7WTQ - chains C2 and CC of the 18 polymer chains in the assembly; structure by electron microscopy, 3.70 A resolution.

[Chain C2]
Molecule: 18S rRNA
Organism: Saccharomyces cerevisiae
Sequence (1800 nucleotides; each row starts with the number of its first residue):
     1 UAUCUGGUUG AUCCUGCCAG UAGUCAUAUG CUUGUCUCAA AGAUUAAGCC AUGCAUGUCU
    61 AAGUAUAAGC AAUUUAUACA GUGAAACUGC GAAUGGCUCA UUAAAUCAGU UAUCGUUUAU
   121 UUGAUAGUUC CUUUACUACA UGGUAUAACU GUGGUAAUUC UAGAGCUAAU ACAUGCUUAA
   181 AAUCUCGACC CUUUGGAAGA GAUGUAUUUA UUAGAUAAAA AAUCAAUGUC UUCGGACUCU
   241 UUGAUGAUUC AUAAUAACUU UUCGAAUCGC AUGGCCUUGU GCUGGCGAUG GUUCAUUCAA
   301 AUUUCUGCCC UAUCAACUUU CGAUGGUAGG AUAGUGGCCU ACCAUGGUUU CAACGGGUAA
   361 CGGGGAAUAA GGGUUCGAUU CCGGAGAGGG AGCCUGAGAA ACGGCUACCA CAUCCAAGGA
   421 AGGCAGCAGG CGCGCAAAUU ACCCAAUCCU AAUUCAGGGA GGUAGUGACA AUAAAUAACG
   481 AUACAGGGCC CAUUCGGGUC UUGUAAUUGG AAUGAGUACA AUGUAAAUAC CUUAACGAGG
   541 AACAAUUGGA GGGCAAGUCU GGUGCCAGCA GCCGCGGUAA UUCCAGCUCC AAUAGCGUAU
   601 AUUAAAGUUG UUGCAGUUAA AAAGCUCGUA GUUGAACUUU GGGCCCGGUU GGCCGGUCCG
   661 AUUUUUUCGU GUACUGGAUU UCCAACGGGG CCUUUCCUUC UGGCUAACCU UGAGUCCUUG
   721 UGGCUCUUGG CGAACCAGGA CUUUUACUUU GAAAAAAUUA GAGUGUUCAA AGCAGGCGUA
   781 UUGCUCGAAU AUAUUAGCAU GGAAUAAUAG AAUAGGACGU UUGGUUCUAU UUUGUUGGUU
   841 UCUAGGACCA UCGUAAUGAU UAAUAGGGAC GGUCGGGGGC AUCAGUAUUC AAUUGUCAGA
   901 GGUGAAAUUC UUGGAUUUAU UGAAGACUAA CUACUGCGAA AGCAUUUGCC AAGGACGUUU
   961 UCAUUAAUCA AGAACGAAAG UUAGGGGAUC GAAGAUGAUC AGAUACCGUC GUAGUCUUAA
  1021 CCAUAAACUA UGCCGACUAG GGAUCGGGUG GUGUUUUUUU AAUGACCCAC UCGGCACCUU
  1081 ACGAGAAAUC AAAGUCUUUG GGUUCUGGGG GGAGUAUGGU CGCAAGGCUG AAACUUAAAG
  1141 GAAUUGACGG AAGGGCACCA CCAGGAGUGG AGCCUGCGGC UUAAUUUGAC UCAACACGGG
  1201 GAAACUCACC AGGUCCAGAC ACAAUAAGGA UUGACAGAUU GAGAGCUCUU UCUUGAUUUU
  1261 GUGGGUGGUG GUGCAUGGCC GUUCUUAGUU GGUGGAGUGA UUUGUCUGCU UAAUUGCGAU
  1321 AACGAACGAG ACCUUAACCU ACUAAAUAGU GGUGCUAGCA UUUGCUGGUU AUCCACUUCU
  1381 UAGAGGGACU AUCGGUUUCA AGCCGAUGGA AGUUUGAGGC AAUAACAGGU CUGUGAUGCC
  1441 CUUAGACGUU CUGGGCCGCA CGCGCGCUAC ACUGACGGAG CCAGCGAGUC UAACCUUGGC
  1501 CGAGAGGUCU UGGUAAUCUU GUGAAACUCC GUCGUGCUGG GGAUAGAGCA UUGUAAUUAU
  1561 UGCUCUUCAA CGAGGAAUUC CUAGUAAGCG CAAGUCAUCA GCUUGCGUUG AUUACGUCCC
  1621 UGCCCUUUGU ACACACCGCC CGUCGCUAGU ACCGAUUGAA UGGCUUAGUG AGGCCUCAGG
  1681 AUCUGCUUAG AGAAGGGGGC AACUCCAUCU CAGAGCGGAG AAUUUGGACA AACUUGGUCA
  1741 UUUAGAGGAA CUAAAAGUCG UAACAAGGUU UCCGUAGGUG AACCUGCGGA AGGAUCAUUA
Unresolved in the structure: 73-75, 133-135, 489-498, 651-683, 707-732, 1140, 1157-1621, 1631-1634

[Chain CC]
Protein: Ribosome biogenesis protein TSR1
Organism: Saccharomyces cerevisiae
Reference sequence: Q07381 (TSR1_YEAST); residues 1-788 here = UniProt positions 1-788
Sequence (788 residues; row label = number of the first residue in the row):
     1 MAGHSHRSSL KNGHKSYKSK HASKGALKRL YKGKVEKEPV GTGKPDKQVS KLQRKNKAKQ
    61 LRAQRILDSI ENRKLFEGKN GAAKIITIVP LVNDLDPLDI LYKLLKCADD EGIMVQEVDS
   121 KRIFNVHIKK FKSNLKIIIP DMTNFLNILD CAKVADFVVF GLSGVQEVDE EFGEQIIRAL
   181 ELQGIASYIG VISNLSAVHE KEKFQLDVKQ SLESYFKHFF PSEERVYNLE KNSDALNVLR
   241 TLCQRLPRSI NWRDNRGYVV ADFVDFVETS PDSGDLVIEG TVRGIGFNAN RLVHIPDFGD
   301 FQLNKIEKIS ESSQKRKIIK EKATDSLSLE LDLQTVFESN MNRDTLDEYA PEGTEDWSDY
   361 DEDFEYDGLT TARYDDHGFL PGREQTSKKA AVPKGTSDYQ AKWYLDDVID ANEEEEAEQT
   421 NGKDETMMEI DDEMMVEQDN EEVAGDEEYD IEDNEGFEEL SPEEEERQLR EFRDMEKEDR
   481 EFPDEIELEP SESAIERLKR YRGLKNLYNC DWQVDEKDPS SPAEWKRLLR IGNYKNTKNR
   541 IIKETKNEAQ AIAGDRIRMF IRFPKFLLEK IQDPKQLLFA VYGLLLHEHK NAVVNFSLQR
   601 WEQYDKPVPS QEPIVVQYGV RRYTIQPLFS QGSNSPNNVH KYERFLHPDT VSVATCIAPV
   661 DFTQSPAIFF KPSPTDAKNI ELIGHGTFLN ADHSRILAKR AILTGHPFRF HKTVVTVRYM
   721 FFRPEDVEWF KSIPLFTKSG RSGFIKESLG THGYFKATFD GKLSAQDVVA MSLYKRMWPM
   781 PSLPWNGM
Unresolved in the structure: 1-12, 34-42, 311-334, 380-460, 788

[Chain C2 / chain CC interface]
Contacting residue pairs (82; chain C2 residue first):
  A46(C2) - Arg62(CC)  hydrogen bond to the base
  A46(C2) - Ile66(CC)  base contact
  A51(C2) - Arg240(CC)  hydrogen bond to the base
  A51(C2) - Gln244(CC)  hydrogen bond to the base
  U52(C2) - Lys130(CC)  sugar contact
  U101(C2) - Lys51(CC)  salt bridge to the phosphate
  G357(C2) - Gln48(CC)  sugar contact
  G357(C2) - Ser50(CC)  phosphate contact
  U358(C2) - Lys51(CC)  phosphate contact
  U358(C2) - Arg54(CC)  salt bridge to the phosphate
  A359(C2) - Lys51(CC)  salt bridge to the phosphate
  A359(C2) - Arg54(CC)  salt bridge to the phosphate
  C415(C2) - Lys132(CC)  salt bridge to the phosphate
  G429(C2) - Arg240(CC)  hydrogen bond to the sugar
  G430(C2) - Arg240(CC)  sugar contact
  G432(C2) - Ile66(CC)  sugar contact
  U440(C2) - Phe131(CC)  base contact
  U440(C2) - Arg225(CC)  salt bridge to the phosphate
  U440(C2) - Asp234(CC)  phosphate contact
  U440(C2) - Asn237(CC)  phosphate contact
  U440(C2) - Arg240(CC)  hydrogen bond to the base
  A441(C2) - Lys231(CC)  hydrogen bond to the sugar
  A441(C2) - Ser233(CC)  sugar contact
  A518(C2) - Phe204(CC)  phosphate contact
  U528(C2) - Lys203(CC)  salt bridge to the phosphate
  U618(C2) - Lys15(CC)  hydrogen bond to the sugar
  A619(C2) - Lys18(CC)  phosphate contact
  A620(C2) - Lys18(CC)  phosphate contact
  A620(C2) - Lys20(CC)  hydrogen bond to the sugar
  A621(C2) - Lys20(CC)  phosphate contact
  U1024(C2) - Lys24(CC)  phosphate contact
  A1025(C2) - Lys24(CC)  salt bridge to the phosphate
  A1026(C2) - Tyr17(CC)  base contact
  G1107(C2) - Lys20(CC)  phosphate contact
  G1111(C2) - Lys20(CC)  phosphate contact
  A1113(C2) - His21(CC)  phosphate contact
  G1114(C2) - His21(CC)  stacking on the base
  G1114(C2) - Ala22(CC)  hydrogen bond to the phosphate
  U1117(C2) - Gly43(CC)  hydrogen bond to the phosphate
  U1117(C2) - Lys44(CC)  sugar contact
  U1117(C2) - Pro45(CC)  phosphate contact
  U1117(C2) - Asp46(CC)  hydrogen bond to the sugar
  G1118(C2) - Pro45(CC)  phosphate contact
  G1141(C2) - Lys15(CC)  phosphate contact
  G1141(C2) - Lys18(CC)  hydrogen bond to the phosphate
  A1142(C2) - Lys15(CC)  salt bridge to the phosphate
  G1654(C2) - Lys44(CC)  phosphate contact
  A1660(C2) - Gln60(CC)  base contact
  U1661(C2) - Asn56(CC)  hydrogen bond to the sugar
  U1661(C2) - Lys59(CC)  hydrogen bond to the sugar
  U1661(C2) - Gln60(CC)  base contact
  G1662(C2) - Asn56(CC)  hydrogen bond to the sugar
  A1740(C2) - Gln53(CC)  hydrogen bond to the sugar
  U1741(C2) - Lys47(CC)  salt bridge to the phosphate
  U1741(C2) - Lys57(CC)  phosphate contact
  U1741(C2) - Gln60(CC)  base contact
  U1742(C2) - Lys57(CC)  sugar contact
  U1742(C2) - Gln60(CC)  hydrogen bond to the sugar
  U1742(C2) - Leu61(CC)  phosphate contact
  U1743(C2) - Leu61(CC)  phosphate contact
  U1743(C2) - Gln64(CC)  sugar contact
  U1770(C2) - His14(CC)  hydrogen bond to the sugar
  U1771(C2) - His14(CC)  sugar contact
  C1772(C2) - Tyr17(CC)  sugar contact
  C1773(C2) - Tyr17(CC)  sugar contact
  C1773(C2) - Ser23(CC)  phosphate contact
  C1773(C2) - Ala26(CC)  phosphate contact
  G1774(C2) - Ser23(CC)  phosphate contact
  G1774(C2) - Lys24(CC)  hydrogen bond to the phosphate
  G1774(C2) - Gly25(CC)  hydrogen bond to the phosphate
  U1775(C2) - Lys24(CC)  salt bridge to the phosphate
  U1775(C2) - Lys28(CC)  salt bridge to the phosphate
  U1779(C2) - Lys32(CC)  base contact
  G1780(C2) - Lys32(CC)  hydrogen bond to the base
  A1782(C2) - Lys32(CC)  phosphate contact
  A1782(C2) - Gly33(CC)  phosphate contact
  C1783(C2) - Arg29(CC)  salt bridge to the phosphate
  C1783(C2) - Lys32(CC)  base contact
  C1784(C2) - Arg29(CC)  salt bridge to the phosphate
  G1792(C2) - Lys15(CC)  phosphate contact
  G1792(C2) - Tyr17(CC)  base contact
  G1793(C2) - Lys15(CC)  hydrogen bond to the phosphate
Also at the interface, not in a pair above, chain C2 (65 interface residues in all): G48, G53, A100, C433, G434, C519, A527, A529, A1030, G1108, G1110, A1116, G1127, G1778
Also at the interface, not in a pair above, chain CC (57 interface residues in all): Gly13, Ser16, Leu27, Tyr31, Leu52, Lys55, Ala58, Arg65, Ser69, Asn80, Glu202, Leu236

[Overview]
65 residues of chain C2 and 57 residues of chain CC are in contact; the contacts include 22 hydrogen bonds, 14
salt bridges and 1 aromatic stacking contact. Among the polar pairs are A46(C2)-Arg62(CC), A51(C2)-Arg240(CC)
and A51(C2)-Gln244(CC).
Chain C2 is 18S rRNA and chain CC is Ribosome biogenesis protein TSR1, both from Saccharomyces cerevisiae; the
structure, Cryo-EM structure of a yeast pre-40S ribosomal subunit - State Tsr1-2 (without Rps2), was
determined by electron microscopy (same publication as 7WTN, 7WTO, 7WTP and 7WTR).
